6J0B - chains C and I of the 24 polymer chains in the assembly; structure by electron microscopy, 2.90 A resolution.

== Chain C (and I) ==
Name: Pvc2
Organism: Photorhabdus asymbiotica subsp. asymbiotica (strain ATCC 43949 / 3105-77)
Notes: chain I of this document is another copy of the same molecule, construct and numbering; everything in this record applies to it too
UniProt: B6VNP3 (B6VNP3_PHOAA); numbering as in UniProt (aligned over 1-355)
Sequence (355 residues; row label = number of the first residue in the row):
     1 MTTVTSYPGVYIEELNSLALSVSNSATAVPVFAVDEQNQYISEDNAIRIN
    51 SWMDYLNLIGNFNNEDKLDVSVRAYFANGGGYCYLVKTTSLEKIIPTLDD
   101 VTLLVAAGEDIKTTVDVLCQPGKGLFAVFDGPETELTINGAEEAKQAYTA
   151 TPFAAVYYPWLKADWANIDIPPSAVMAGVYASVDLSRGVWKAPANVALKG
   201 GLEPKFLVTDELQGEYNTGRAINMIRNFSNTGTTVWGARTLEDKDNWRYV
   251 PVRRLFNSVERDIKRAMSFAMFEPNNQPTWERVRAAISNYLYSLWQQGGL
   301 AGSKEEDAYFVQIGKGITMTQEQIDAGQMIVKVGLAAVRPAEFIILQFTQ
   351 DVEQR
Disordered / not traced: 1, 354-355

== How chain C and chain I interact ==
Pairs across the interface - 64 pairs, chain C then chain I:
  Arg187(C) - Glu273(I)  salt bridge
  Lys191(C) - Phe272(I)
  Ala194(C) - Phe272(I)  hydrophobic
  Asn195(C) - Ser268(I)  hydrogen bond (side chain-backbone)
  Asn195(C) - Phe269(I)
  Asn195(C) - Met271(I)  hydrogen bond (side chain-backbone)
  Thr209(C) - Pro96(I)
  Thr209(C) - Thr97(I)
  Phe228(C) - Asp99(I)
  Ser229(C) - Asp99(I)
  Trp236(C) - Met271(I)  hydrophobic
  Trp236(C) - Phe272(I)
  Val338(C) - Pro274(I)  hydrophobic
  Arg339(C) - Pro274(I)
  Arg339(C) - Asn275(I)
  Pro340(C) - Phe272(I)
  Pro340(C) - Glu273(I)
  Ala341(C) - Met271(I)
  Ala341(C) - Phe272(I)  hydrogen bond (backbone-backbone)
  Ala341(C) - Glu273(I)  hydrogen bond (backbone-backbone)
  Ala341(C) - Asn275(I)
  Ala341(C) - Gly327(I)
  Ala341(C) - Met329(I)  hydrophobic
  Glu342(C) - Met271(I)
  Glu342(C) - Phe272(I)
  Glu342(C) - Gly327(I)  hydrogen bond (backbone-backbone)
  Phe343(C) - Ala326(I)
  Phe343(C) - Gly327(I)  hydrogen bond (backbone-backbone)
  Phe343(C) - Gln328(I)
  Phe343(C) - Met329(I)  hydrogen bond (backbone-backbone)
  Ile344(C) - Met267(I)  hydrophobic
  Ile344(C) - Ala270(I)  hydrophobic
  Ile344(C) - Met271(I)  hydrophobic
  Ile344(C) - Met329(I)
  Ile345(C) - Gln328(I)
  Ile345(C) - Met329(I)  hydrogen bond (backbone-backbone)
  Ile345(C) - Ile330(I)
  Ile345(C) - Val331(I)  hydrogen bond (backbone-backbone)
  Leu346(C) - Ile263(I)  hydrophobic
  Leu346(C) - Met267(I)  hydrophobic
  Leu346(C) - Val331(I)
  Gln347(C) - Ile330(I)
  Gln347(C) - Val331(I)  hydrogen bond (backbone-backbone)
  Gln347(C) - Lys332(I)  hydrogen bond
  Gln347(C) - Val333(I)  hydrogen bond (backbone-backbone)
  Phe348(C) - Glu260(I)
  Phe348(C) - Ile263(I)  hydrophobic
  Phe348(C) - Val333(I)
  Thr349(C) - Val333(I)  hydrogen bond (backbone-backbone)
  Thr349(C) - Gly334(I)
  Thr349(C) - Leu335(I)  hydrogen bond (backbone-backbone)
  Gln350(C) - Asn246(I)
  Gln350(C) - Trp247(I)
  Gln350(C) - Val252(I)
  Gln350(C) - Phe256(I)
  Gln350(C) - Leu335(I)
  Val352(C) - Asp307(I)
  Val352(C) - Ala308(I)
  Val352(C) - Tyr309(I)
  Val352(C) - Phe310(I)  hydrophobic
  Val352(C) - Gly334(I)
  Val352(C) - Leu335(I)
  Val352(C) - Ala336(I)
  Glu353(C) - Phe310(I)
Interface residues without a listed pair, chain C (30 interface residues in all): Ala192, Leu207, Asn230, Gly237, Ala238, Tyr249, Asp351
Interface residues without a listed pair, chain I (40 interface residues in all): Lys93, Asp100, Val259, Arg265, Ile287, Glu306, Arg339

== Summary ==
30 residues of chain C and 40 residues of chain I are in contact, with 14 hydrogen bonds and 1 salt bridge.
Polar contacts include Arg187(C)-Glu273(I), Asn195(C)-Ser268(I) and Asn195(C)-Met271(I).
Both chains are Pvc2 (Photorhabdus asymbiotica subsp. asymbiotica (strain ATCC 43949 / 3105-77)). Entry 6J0B
(Cryo-EM Structure of an Extracellular Contractile Injection System, PVC sheath-tube complex in extended
state) was determined by electron microscopy together with 6J0C, 6J0F, 6J0M and 6J0N from the same study.
